4XBC - chain A; structure by X-ray diffraction, 1.60 A resolution.

[Chain A]
Molecule: 3C-like protease
From: Norwalk virus (strain GI/Human/United States/Norwalk/1968)
Notes: EC 3.4.22.66
UniProtKB: Q83883 (POLG_NVN68); residues 1-181 here correspond to UniProt positions 1101-1281 (UniProt number = residue number + 1100)
Sequence (188 residues; each row starts with the number of its first residue; numbers below 1 keep their minus sign (His-6 is residue -6)):
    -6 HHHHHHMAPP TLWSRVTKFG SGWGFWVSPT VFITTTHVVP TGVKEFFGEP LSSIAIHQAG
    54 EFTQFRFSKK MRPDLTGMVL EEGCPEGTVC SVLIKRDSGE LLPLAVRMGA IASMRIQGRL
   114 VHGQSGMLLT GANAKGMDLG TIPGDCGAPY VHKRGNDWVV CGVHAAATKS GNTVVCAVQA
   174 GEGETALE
Disordered / not traced: -6 to -2, 123-131
Differences from the reference sequence: expression tag (-6 to 0)
Curated features (UniProtKB/Swiss-Prot):
  - active site (For 3CLpro activity): His30, Glu54, Cys139
  - site: Glu181 (Cleavage)
Covalent attachments: compound M40 linked to Cys139
Residues lining bound ligands: M40 ((1R,2S)-2-({N-[(benzyloxy)carbonyl]-3-cyclohexyl-L-alanyl}amino)-1-hydroxy-3-[(3S)-2-oxopyrrolidin-3-yl]propane-1-sulfonic acid): His30, Val31, Glu54, Ile109, Gln110, Arg112, Val114, Thr134, Ile135, Pro136, His157, Ala158, Ala159, Ala160, Thr161, Lys162
Reported in the primary citation:
  - binding site for M40: Cys139
  - catalytic residues: Cys139 (citing earlier work)

[Summary]
Compound M40 is covalently linked to Cys139. From UniProt: 3 active-site residues. The paper reports the
catalytic residue Cys139; a binding site for M40 at Cys139.
Chain A is 3C-like protease (Norwalk virus (strain GI/Human/United States/Norwalk/1968)); the structure, 1.60
A resolution structure of Norovirus 3CL protease complex with a covalently bound dipeptidyl inhibitor
(1R,2S)-2-({N-[(benzyloxy)carbonyl]-3-cyclohexyl-L-alanyl}amino)-1-hydroxy-3-[(3S)-2-oxopyrrolidin-3-yl]propane-1-sulfonic
..., was determined by X-ray diffraction together with 4XBB and 4XBD from the same study.
